PDB entry 7AA3 | electron microscopy, 3.56 A resolution | chains A and B

== Chain A (and B) ==
Protein: Catalase-peroxidase
From: Mycobacterium tuberculosis
Notes: EC 1.11.1.21; chain B of this document is another copy of the same molecule, construct and numbering; everything in this record applies to it too
UniProtKB: A0A0D5ZBI4 (A0A0D5ZBI4_MYCTX); residues 1-740 here = UniProt positions 1-740
Chain sequence (740 residues; numbered 1 to 740; the number before each row is that of its first residue):
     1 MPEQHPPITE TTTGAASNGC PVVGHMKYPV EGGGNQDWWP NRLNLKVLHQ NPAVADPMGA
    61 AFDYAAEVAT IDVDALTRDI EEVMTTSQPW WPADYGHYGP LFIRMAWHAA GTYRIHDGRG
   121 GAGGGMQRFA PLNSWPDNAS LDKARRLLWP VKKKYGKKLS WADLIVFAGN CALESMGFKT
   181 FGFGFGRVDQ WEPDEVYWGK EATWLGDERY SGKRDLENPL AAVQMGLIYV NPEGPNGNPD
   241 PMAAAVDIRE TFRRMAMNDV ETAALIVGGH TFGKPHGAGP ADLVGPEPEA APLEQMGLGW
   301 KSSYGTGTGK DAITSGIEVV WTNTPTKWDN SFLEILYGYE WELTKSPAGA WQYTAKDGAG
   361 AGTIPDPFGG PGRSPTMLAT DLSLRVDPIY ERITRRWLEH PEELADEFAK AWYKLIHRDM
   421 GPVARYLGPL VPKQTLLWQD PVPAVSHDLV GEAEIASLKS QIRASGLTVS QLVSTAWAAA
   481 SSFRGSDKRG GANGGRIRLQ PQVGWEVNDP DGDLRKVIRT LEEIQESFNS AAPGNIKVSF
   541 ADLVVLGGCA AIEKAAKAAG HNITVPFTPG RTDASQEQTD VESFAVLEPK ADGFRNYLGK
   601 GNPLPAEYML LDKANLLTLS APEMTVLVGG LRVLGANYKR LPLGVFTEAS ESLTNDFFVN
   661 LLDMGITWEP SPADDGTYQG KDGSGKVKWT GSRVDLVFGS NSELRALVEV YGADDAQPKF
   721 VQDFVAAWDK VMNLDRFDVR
Disordered / not traced: 1-41, 127-140, 194-237, 273-328, 343-377 (chain B: 1-42, 125-140, 193-240, 273-328, 345-377, 740)
Differences from the reference sequence: engineered mutation Pro-275 (Thr in A0A0D5ZBI4)
What the authors report for this chain:
  - conformationally variable residues (helix shift): Asn-238 to Thr-251
  - catalytic residues: Trp-107 (proposed by the authors, not directly observed)
  - mutagenesis - T275P: decreased expression
  - mutagenesis - T275P: decreased binding to heme

== Chain A / chain B interface ==
Residue-residue contacts - 50 pairs, chain A then chain B:
  His-49(A) / His-49(B)
  His-49(A) / Pro-52(B)
  Pro-52(A) / His-49(B)
  Val-54(A) / Ser-620(B)
  Val-54(A) / Pro-622(B)
  Pro-57(A) / Pro-622(B)  hydrophobic
  Pro-57(A) / Leu-707(B)  hydrophobic
  Pro-57(A) / Val-710(B)  hydrophobic
  Pro-57(A) / Tyr-711(B)
  Pro-57(A) / Lys-719(B)  hydrogen bond (backbone-side chain)
  Met-58(A) / Val-710(B)  hydrophobic
  Met-58(A) / Lys-719(B)  hydrogen bond
  Met-126(A) / Ser-702(B)  hydrogen bond (backbone-side chain)
  Arg-146(A) / Met-664(B)
  Arg-146(A) / Gly-699(B)
  Arg-146(A) / Arg-705(B)
  Trp-149(A) / Leu-662(B)  hydrophobic
  Trp-149(A) / Glu-709(B)
  Trp-149(A) / Gly-712(B)
  Lys-153(A) / Asp-663(B)  salt bridge
  Lys-153(A) / Ala-713(B)
  Lys-153(A) / Asp-714(B)  hydrogen bond (backbone-backbone)
  Gly-156(A) / Ala-713(B)
  Trp-161(A) / Glu-709(B)  hydrogen bond
  Trp-191(A) / Ala-706(B)
  Trp-191(A) / Val-710(B)  hydrophobic
  Glu-192(A) / Ser-702(B)
  Glu-192(A) / Glu-703(B)
  Ser-620(A) / Val-54(B)
  Pro-622(A) / Val-54(B)
  Pro-622(A) / Ala-55(B)
  Pro-622(A) / Pro-57(B)  hydrophobic
  Leu-662(A) / Trp-149(B)  hydrophobic
  Met-664(A) / Trp-90(B)  hydrophobic
  Met-664(A) / Arg-146(B)
  Arg-705(A) / Arg-146(B)
  Leu-707(A) / Ala-55(B)
  Leu-707(A) / Pro-57(B)  hydrophobic
  Glu-709(A) / Trp-149(B)
  Glu-709(A) / Trp-161(B)  hydrogen bond
  Val-710(A) / Pro-57(B)  hydrophobic
  Val-710(A) / Met-58(B)  hydrophobic
  Val-710(A) / Trp-191(B)  hydrophobic
  Tyr-711(A) / Pro-57(B)
  Gly-712(A) / Trp-149(B)
  Ala-713(A) / Lys-153(B)
  Ala-713(A) / Gly-156(B)
  Asp-714(A) / Lys-153(B)  hydrogen bond (backbone-backbone)
  Lys-719(A) / Pro-57(B)  hydrogen bond (side chain-backbone)
  Lys-719(A) / Met-58(B)
Other interface residues (no listed pair), chain A (36 interface residues in all): Ala-55, Asp-56, Trp-90, Lys-152, Lys-154, Tyr-155, Pro-193, Gly-699, Glu-703, Ala-706
Other interface residues (no listed pair), chain B (35 interface residues in all): Asp-56, Lys-154, Glu-192, Asp-723

== Summary ==
36 residues of chain A and 35 residues of chain B are in contact; the contacts include 8 hydrogen bonds and 1
salt bridge. Among the polar pairs are Lys-153(A)/Asp-663(B), Pro-57(A)/Lys-719(B) and Met-58(A)/Lys-719(B).
The paper reports the catalytic residue Trp-107(A); T275P of chain A reduces expression.
Both chains are Catalase-peroxidase (Mycobacterium tuberculosis). Entry 7AA3 (T275P after heme uptake from M.
tuberculosis) was determined by electron microscopy, deposited together with 7A2I, 7A7A, 7A7C, 7A8Z and 7AG8.
